PDB entry 7LON | X-ray diffraction, 1.95 A resolution | chain B

Chain B:
Name: Ornithine aminotransferase, mitochondrial
Source organism: Homo sapiens
Notes: EC 2.6.1.13
UniProtKB: P04181 (OAT_HUMAN); numbering as in UniProt (aligned over 36-439)
Chain sequence (404 residues; numbered 36 to 439; the number before each row is that of its first residue):
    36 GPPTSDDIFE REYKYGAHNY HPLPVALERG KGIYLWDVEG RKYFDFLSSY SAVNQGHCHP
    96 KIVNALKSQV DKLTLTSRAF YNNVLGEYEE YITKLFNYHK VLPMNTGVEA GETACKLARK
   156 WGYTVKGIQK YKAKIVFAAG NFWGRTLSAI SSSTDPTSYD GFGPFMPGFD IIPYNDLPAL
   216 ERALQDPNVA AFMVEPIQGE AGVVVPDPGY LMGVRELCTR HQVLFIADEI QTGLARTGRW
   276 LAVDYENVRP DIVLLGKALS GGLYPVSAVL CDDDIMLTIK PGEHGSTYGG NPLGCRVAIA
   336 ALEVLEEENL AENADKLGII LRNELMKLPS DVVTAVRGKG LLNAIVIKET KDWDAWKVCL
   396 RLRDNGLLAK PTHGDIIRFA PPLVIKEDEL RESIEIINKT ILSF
Unresolved in the structure: 36-37, 322
Covalent attachments: compound 7QP linked to Lys292
UniProt features mapped onto this chain:
  - modified residue: Lys49 (N6-acetyllysine), Lys66 (N6-acetyllysine), Lys102 (N6-succinyllysine), Lys107 (N6-acetyllysine), Lys292 (N6-(pyridoxal phosphate)lysine), Lys362 (N6-acetyllysine), Lys386 (N6-acetyllysine), Lys392 (N6-acetyllysine), Lys405 (N6-acetyllysine), Lys421 (N6-acetyllysine)
  - natural variant: Gly51 (G51D: In HOGA), Asn54 (N54K: In HOGA), Tyr55 (Y55H: In HOGA), Asn89 (N89K: In HOGA), Gln90 (Q90E: In HOGA), Cys93 (C93F: In HOGA), Gln104 (Q104R: In HOGA), Arg154 (R154L: In HOGA), Arg180 (R180T: In HOGA), Ala184 (deletion: In HOGA), Pro199 (P199Q: In HOGA), Ala226 (A226V: In HOGA), 16 further natural variant entries in UniProt
From the paper describing this entry:
  - binding site for the ligand 7QP: Tyr55, Lys292
  - catalytic residues: Lys292 (proposed by the authors, not directly observed)

In short:
The paper reports the catalytic residue Lys292; a binding site for the ligand 7QP at Tyr55 and Lys292.
Chain B is Ornithine aminotransferase, mitochondrial (Homo sapiens); the structure, Ornithine Aminotransferase
(OAT) cocrystallized with its inactivator - (1S,3S)-3-amino-4-(difluoromethylene)cyclohexene-1-carboxylic
acid, was determined by X-ray diffraction (same publication as 7LNM and 7LOM).
